Entry 1FG3 (X-ray diffraction, 2.20 A resolution); this record covers chain A.

Chain A:
Name: Histidinol phosphate aminotransferase
From: Escherichia coli
Notes: EC 2.6.1.9
Reference sequence: P06986 (HIS8_ECOLI); residue numbers follow UniProt; this construct covers 1-356
Chain sequence (356 residues; numbered 1 to 356; the number before each row is that of its first residue):
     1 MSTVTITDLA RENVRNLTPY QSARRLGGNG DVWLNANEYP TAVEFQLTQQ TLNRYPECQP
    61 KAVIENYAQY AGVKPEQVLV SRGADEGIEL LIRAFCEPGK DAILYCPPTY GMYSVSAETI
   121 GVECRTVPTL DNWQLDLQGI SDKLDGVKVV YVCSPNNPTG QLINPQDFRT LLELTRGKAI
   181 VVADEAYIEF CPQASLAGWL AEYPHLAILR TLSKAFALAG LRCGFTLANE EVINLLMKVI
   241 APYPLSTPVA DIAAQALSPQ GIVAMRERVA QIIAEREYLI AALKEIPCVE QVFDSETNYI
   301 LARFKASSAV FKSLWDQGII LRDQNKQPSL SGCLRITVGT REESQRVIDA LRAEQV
Unresolved in the structure: 1-2
Glycans and other covalent adducts: pyridoxal phosphate (PLP) linked to Lys214
Modified positions: Mse1 (selenomethionine); Mse112, Mse237, Mse265 (selenomethionine; parent Met)
Construct notes: modified residue (1, 112, 237, 265)
Residues lining bound ligands:
  - L-HISTIDINOL (HSA; phosphoric acid mono-[2-amino-3-(3H-imidazol-4-yl)-propyl]ester): Tyr20, Ser22, Asn35, Ala36, Asn37, Tyr55, Asp85, Tyr110, Mse112, Asn157, Tyr187, Pro242, Tyr243, Arg322, Arg335
  - L-HISTIDINOL / pyridoxal phosphate: Tyr20, Ser22, Asn35, Ala36, Asn37, Tyr55, Arg82, Gly83, Ala84, Asp85, Tyr110, Mse112, Tyr113, Cys153, Asn157, Asp184, Ala186, Tyr187, Thr211, Ser213, Arg222, Cys223, Gly224, Pro242, Tyr243, Arg322, Arg335
  - pyridoxal phosphate (PLP): Tyr55, Arg82, Gly83, Ala84, Asp85, Tyr110, Tyr113, Cys153, Asn157, Asp184, Ala186, Tyr187, Thr211, Ser213, Arg222, Cys223, Gly224
Swiss-Prot annotation at these positions:
  - modified residue: Lys214 (N6-(pyridoxal phosphate)lysine)

Summary:
Bound to chain A: L-HISTIDINOL and L-HISTIDINOL / pyridoxal phosphate. Pyridoxal phosphate is covalently
linked to Lys214.
Chain A is Histidinol phosphate aminotransferase (Escherichia coli); the structure, Crystal structure of
L-histidinol phosphate aminotransferase complexed with L-histidinol, was determined by X-ray diffraction,
deposited together with 1IJI and 1FG7.
